PDB entry 9OM6 | electron microscopy, 4.14 A resolution (low resolution: residue-level contacts below are approximate; hydrogen-bond / salt-bridge calls are withheld) | chains D and H of the 8 polymer chains in the assembly

# Chain D
Name: Synaptosomal-associated protein 25
Source organism: Rattus norvegicus
UniProt: P60881 (SNP25_RAT); numbering as in UniProt (aligned over 1-206)
Sequence (222 residues; each row starts with the number of its first residue; numbers below 1 keep their minus sign (Met-15 is residue -15)):
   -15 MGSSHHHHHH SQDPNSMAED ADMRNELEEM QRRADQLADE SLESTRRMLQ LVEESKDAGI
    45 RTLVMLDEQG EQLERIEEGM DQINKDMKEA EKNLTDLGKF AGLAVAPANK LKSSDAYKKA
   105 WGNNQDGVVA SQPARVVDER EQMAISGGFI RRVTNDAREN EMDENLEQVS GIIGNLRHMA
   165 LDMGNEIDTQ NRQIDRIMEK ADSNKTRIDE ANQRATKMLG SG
Disordered / not traced: -15 to 16, 84-206
Differences from the reference sequence: expression tag (-15 to 0); conflict Ala85 (Cys in P60881), Ala88 (Cys in P60881), Ala90 (Cys in P60881), Ala92 (Cys in P60881)
Swiss-Prot annotation at these positions:
  - region: Gly111 to Val120 (Interaction with ZDHHC13 and ZDHHC17)
  - site ((Microbial infection) Cleavage): Arg180, Ile181, Gln197, Arg198
  - modified residue: Thr138 (Phosphothreonine), Ser154 (Phosphoserine), Ser187 (Phosphoserine)
  - mutagenesis: Val113 (V113A: Inhibits interaction with ZDHHC13 and ZDHHC17), Gln116 (Q116A: Inhibits interaction with ZDHHC13 and ZDHHC17), Pro117 (P117A: Inhibits interaction with ZDHHC13 and ZDHHC17)

# Chain H
Name: Alpha-soluble NSF attachment protein
Source organism: Rattus norvegicus
UniProt: P54921 (SNAA_RAT); residue numbers follow UniProt; this construct covers 1-295
Sequence (296 residues; row label = number of the first residue in the row; numbering starts at 0):
     0 GMDTSGKQAE AMALLAEAER KVKNSQSFFS GLFGGSSKIE EACEIYARAA NMFKMAKNWS
    60 AAGNAFCQAA QLHLQLQSKH DAATCFVDAG NAFKKADPQE AINCLMRAIE IYTDMGRFTI
   120 AAKHHISIAE IYETELVDVE KAIAHYEQSA DYYKGEESNS SANKCLLKVA GYAAQLEQYQ
   180 KAIDIYEQVG TSAMDSPLLK YSAKDYFFKA ALCHFCIDML NAKLAVQKYE ELFPAFSDSR
   240 ECKLMKKLLE AHEEQNVDSY TESVKEYDSI SRLDQWLTTM LLRIKKTIQG DEEDLR
Disordered / not traced: 287-295
Differences from the reference sequence: expression tag (0)

# Chain D / chain H interface
Residue-residue contacts - 11 pairs, chain D then chain H:
  Gln34(D) with Ile269(H)
  Glu37(D) with Ile269(H); Ser270(H)
  Ile44(D) with Tyr200(H); Ser201(H)
  Leu47(D) with Leu197(H)
  Asp51(D) with Ser159(H); Leu197(H); Leu198(H)
  Glu55(D) with Asn158(H); Ser159(H)
Also at the interface, not in a pair above, chain D (8 interface residues in all): Val48, Glu52
Also at the interface, not in a pair above, chain H (10 interface residues in all): Ser160, Ser268

# In short
8 residues of chain D and 10 residues of chain H are in contact. From UniProt: 3 mutagenesis sites on chain D.
Here chain D is Synaptosomal-associated protein 25 and chain H is Alpha-soluble NSF attachment protein, both
from Rattus norvegicus. Entry 9OM6 (22bin20S complex (NSF-alphaSNAP-2:2 syntaxin-1a:SNAP-25), 4:2:2
alphaSNAP-syntaxin-1a-SNAP-25 subcomplex local refinement, hydrolyzing, class 23) was determined by electron
microscopy (same publication as 9OJR, 9OJU, 9OJZ, 9OK3, 9OK5, 9OKC and 17 further entries).
